Entry 8UTY (electron microscopy, 3.30 A resolution); this record covers chains A and B of the 7 polymer chains in the assembly.

[Chain A]
Protein: Tubulin alpha-1B chain
Organism: Sus scrofa
UniProtKB: Q2XVP4 (TBA1B_PIG); residue numbers follow UniProt; this construct covers 1-451
Amino-acid sequence (451 residues; row label = number of the first residue in the row):
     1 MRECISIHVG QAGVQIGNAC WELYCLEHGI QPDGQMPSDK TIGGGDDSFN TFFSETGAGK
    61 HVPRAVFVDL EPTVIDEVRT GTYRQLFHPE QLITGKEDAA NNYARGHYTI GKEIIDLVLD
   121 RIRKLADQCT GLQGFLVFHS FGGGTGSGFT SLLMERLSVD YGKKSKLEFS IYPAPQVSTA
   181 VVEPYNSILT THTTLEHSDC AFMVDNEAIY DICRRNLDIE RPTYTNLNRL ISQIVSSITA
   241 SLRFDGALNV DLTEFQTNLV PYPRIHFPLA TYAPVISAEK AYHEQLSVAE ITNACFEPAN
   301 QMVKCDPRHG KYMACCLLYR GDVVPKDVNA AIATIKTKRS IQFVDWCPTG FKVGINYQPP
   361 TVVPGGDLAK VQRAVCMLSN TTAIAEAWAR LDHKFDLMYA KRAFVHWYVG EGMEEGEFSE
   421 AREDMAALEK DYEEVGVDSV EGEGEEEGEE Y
Not modelled in the structure: 441-451
Ion coordination: Mg2+: Glu71 (together with GTP)
Small-molecule neighbours: GTP (guanosine-5'-triphosphate): Gly10, Gln11, Ala12, Gln15, Glu71, Asp98, Ala99, Ala100, Asn101, Ser140, Gly143, Gly144, Thr145, Gly146, Ile171, Thr179, Glu183, Asn206, Tyr224, Leu227, Asn228
UniProt features mapped onto this chain:
  - motif: Met1 to Cys4 (MREC motif)
  - active site: Glu254
  - binding site (GTP): Gly10, Gln11, Ala12, Gln15, Glu71, Ala99, Ser140, Gly143, Gly144, Thr145, Gly146, Thr179, Glu183, Asn206, Tyr224, Asn228, Leu252
  - binding site (Mg(2+)): Glu71
  - site: Tyr451 (Involved in polymerization)
  - modified residue: Lys40 (N6,N6,N6-trimethyllysine), Ser48 (Phosphoserine), Ser232 (Phosphoserine), Tyr282 (3'-nitrotyrosine), Arg339 (Omega-N-methylarginine), Ser439 (Phosphoserine), Glu443 (5-glutamyl polyglutamate), Glu445 (5-glutamyl polyglutamate), Tyr451 (3'-nitrotyrosine)
  - cross-link (Glycyl lysine isopeptide (Lys-Gly)): Lys326 (interchain with G-Cter in ubiquitin), Lys370 (interchain with G-Cter in ubiquitin)

[Chain B]
Protein: Tubulin beta-2B chain
Organism: Sus scrofa
UniProtKB: A0A287AGU7 (A0A287AGU7_PIG); numbering as in UniProt (aligned over 1-445)
Amino-acid sequence (445 residues; numbered 1 to 445; the number before each row is that of its first residue):
     1 MREIVHIQAG QCGNQIGAKF WEVISDEHGI DPTGSYHGDS DLQLERINVY YNEATGNKYV
    61 PRAILVDLEP GTMDSVRSGP FGQIFRPDNF VFGQSGAGNN WAKGHYTEGA ELVDSVLDVV
   121 RKESESCDCL QGFQLTHSLG GGTGSGMGTL LISKIREEYP DRIMNTFSVM PSPKVSDTVV
   181 EPYNATLSVH QLVENTDETY CIDNEALYDI CFRTLKLTTP TYGDLNHLVS ATMSGVTTCL
   241 RFPGQLNADL RKLAVNMVPF PRLHFFMPGF APLTSRGSQQ YRALTVPELT QQMFDSKNMM
   301 AACDPRHGRY LTVAAIFRGR MSMKEVDEQM LNVQNKNSSY FVEWIPNNVK TAVCDIPPRG
   361 LKMSATFIGN STAIQELFKR ISEQFTAMFR RKAFLHWYTG EGMDEMEFTE AESNMNDLVS
   421 EYQQYQDATA DEQGEFEEEE GEDEA
Not modelled in the structure: 433-445
Small-molecule neighbours:
  - GDP (guanosine-5'-diphosphate): Gly10, Gln11, Cys12, Gln15, Ser138, Gly141, Gly142, Thr143, Gly144, Asp177, Glu181, Asn204, Tyr222, Leu225, Asn226
  - GTP (guanosine-5'-triphosphate): Gln245, Leu246, Lys252
  - taxol (TA1): Glu22, Val23, Asp26, Glu27, Leu215, Leu217, Asp224, His227, Leu228, Ala231, Ser234, Phe270, Pro272, Leu273, Thr274, Ser275, Arg276, Gln279, Arg318, Pro358, Arg359, Gly360, Leu361

[Chain A / chain B interface]
Contacting residue pairs (78):
  Gln11(A) with Gly244(B), hydrogen bond (side chain-backbone); Gln245(B), hydrogen bond (side chain-backbone); Leu246(B); Asn247(B), hydrogen bond (side chain-backbone)
  Gln15(A) with Gln245(B)
  Glu71(A) with Asn247(B), hydrogen bond
  Pro72(A) with Met1(B); Arg2(B); Arg46(B)
  Thr73(A) with Arg2(B); Arg46(B); Pro243(B); Asn247(B)
  Asp76(A) with Arg46(B), salt bridge
  Glu77(A) with Pro243(B)
  Gly95(A) with Met1(B)
  Lys96(A) with Arg2(B)
  Glu97(A) with Cys129(B); Arg251(B), salt bridge
  Asp98(A) with Asp249(B)
  Ala100(A) with Arg251(B); Lys252(B); Val255(B)
  Asn101(A) with Lys252(B), hydrogen bond; Asn256(B)
  Arg105(A) with Arg251(B)
  Gln176(A) with Leu331(B); Asn347(B)
  Val177(A) with Asp327(B); Leu331(B), hydrophobic; Asn347(B)
  Ser178(A) with Asp327(B); Asn347(B), hydrogen bond (backbone-side chain)
  Thr179(A) with Leu246(B); Asp327(B); Lys350(B), hydrogen bond (backbone-side chain); Thr351(B)
  Ala180(A) with Asn256(B); Lys350(B)
  Val181(A) with Asn256(B), hydrogen bond (backbone-side chain); Asn347(B); Asn348(B); Val349(B)
  Val182(A) with Asn256(B)
  Tyr210(A) with Met323(B); Lys324(B)
  Arg214(A) with Lys324(B)
  Glu220(A) with Lys324(B)
  Arg221(A) with Ser322(B); Glu325(B), salt bridge
  Pro222(A) with Ser322(B); Met323(B); Lys324(B)
  Thr223(A) with Gln245(B), hydrogen bond
  Tyr224(A) with Gln245(B); Met323(B)
  His393(A) with Glu432(B), salt bridge
  Lys394(A) with Pro346(B)
  Leu397(A) with Glu343(B); Trp344(B); Glu432(B)
  Met398(A) with Ile345(B), hydrophobic; Pro346(B)
  Lys401(A) with Phe260(B); Asp431(B), salt bridge
  Arg402(A) with Phe260(B)
  Ala403(A) with Trp344(B), hydrophobic
  Phe404(A) with Val255(B); Asn256(B); Val258(B); Pro259(B), hydrogen bond (backbone-backbone)
  His406(A) with Val258(B); Pro259(B); Phe260(B); Pro261(B)
  Trp407(A) with Ala254(B); Val255(B); Val258(B), hydrogen bond (side chain-backbone)
Also at the interface, not in a pair above, chain A (40 interface residues in all): Val74, Thr80
Also at the interface, not in a pair above, chain B (43 interface residues in all): Glu45, Asp128, Gln131, Arg162, Phe242, Thr312, Met321

[In short]
The interface between chain A and chain B involves 40 residues on one side and 43 on the other; the contacts
include 11 hydrogen bonds and 5 salt bridges. Among the polar pairs are Asp76(A)-Arg46(B), Glu97(A)-Arg251(B)
and Arg221(A)-Glu325(B).
Chain A is Tubulin alpha-1B chain and chain B is Tubulin beta-2B chain, both from Sus scrofa; the structure,
KIF1A[1-393] P364L mutant AMP-PNP bound two-heads-bound state in complex with a microtubule, was determined by
electron microscopy (same publication as 8UTN, 8UTO, 8UTP, 8UTQ, 8UTR, 8UTS and 4 further entries).
